7UIE - chains B and A; structure by X-ray diffraction, 3.23 A resolution.

[Chain B]
Name: Jle-G6
Source organism: Vicugna pacos
Amino-acid sequence (138 residues; each row starts with the number of its first residue; numbering starts at 0):
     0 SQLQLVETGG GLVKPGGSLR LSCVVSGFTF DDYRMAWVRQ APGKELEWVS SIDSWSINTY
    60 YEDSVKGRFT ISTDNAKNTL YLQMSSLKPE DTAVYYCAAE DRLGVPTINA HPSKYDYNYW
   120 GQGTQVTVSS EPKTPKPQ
Disordered / not traced: 0-2, 131-137
Disulfides: Cys-22/Cys-96
Reported in the primary citation:
  - mutagenesis - D100A/D115A: abolished binding to Botulinum neurotoxin E heavy chain (chain A)

[Chain A]
Name: Botulinum neurotoxin E heavy chain
Source organism: Clostridium botulinum
UniProt: A5H0J8 (A5H0J8_CLOBO); residues 846-1252 here correspond to UniProt positions 27-433 (UniProt number = residue number - 819)
Amino-acid sequence (423 residues; each row starts with the number of its first residue):
   830 HHHHHHGSLE VLFQGPRIKS SSVLNMRYKN DKYVDTSGYD SNININGDVY KYPTNKNQFG
   890 IYNDKLSEVN ISQNDYIIYD NKYKNFSISF WVRIPNYDNK IVNVNNEYTI INCMRDNNSG
   950 WKVSLNHNEI IWTLQDNAGI NQKLAFNYGN ANGISDYINK WIFVTITNDR LGDSKLYING
  1010 NLIDQKSILN LGNIHVSDNI LFKIVNCSYT RYIGIRYFNI FDKELDETEI QTLYSNEPNT
  1070 NILKDFWGNY LLYDKEYYLL NVLKPNNFID RRKDSTLSIN NIRSTILLAN RLYSGIKVKI
  1130 QRVNNSSTND NLVRKNDQVY INFVASKTHL FPLYADTATT NKEKTIKISS SGNRFNQVVV
  1190 MNSVGNNCTM NFKNNNGNNI GLLGFKADTV VASTWYYTHM RDHTNSNGCF WNFISEEHGW
  1250 QEK
Disordered / not traced: 830-846
Sequence notes: expression tag (830-845)

[How chain B and chain A interact]
Residue-residue contacts (36; chain B residue first):
  Glu-99(B) / Lys-1215(A)  salt bridge
  Asp-100(B) / Lys-1093(A)  salt bridge
  Asp-100(B) / Phe-1214(A)
  Arg-101(B) / Thr-1233(A)  hydrogen bond
  Arg-101(B) / Asn-1234(A)  hydrogen bond (backbone-side chain)
  Leu-102(B) / Leu-1092(A)
  Leu-102(B) / Lys-1093(A)
  Leu-102(B) / Phe-1214(A)
  Leu-102(B) / Thr-1233(A)
  Leu-102(B) / Asn-1234(A)
  Gly-103(B) / Phe-1214(A)
  Gly-103(B) / Asn-1234(A)  hydrogen bond (backbone-side chain)
  Val-104(B) / Phe-1214(A)  hydrogen bond (backbone-backbone)
  Val-104(B) / Lys-1215(A)  hydrogen bond (backbone-side chain)
  Val-104(B) / Ser-1222(A)
  Val-104(B) / Tyr-1225(A)
  Pro-105(B) / Trp-1224(A)
  Pro-105(B) / Asn-1234(A)
  Thr-106(B) / Glu-1172(A)  hydrogen bond
  Thr-106(B) / Lys-1215(A)  hydrogen bond (backbone-side chain)
  Ile-107(B) / Lys-1171(A)
  Asn-108(B) / Asn-1170(A)
  Asn-108(B) / Lys-1171(A)  hydrogen bond (side chain-backbone)
  Asn-108(B) / Glu-1172(A)  hydrogen bond
  Tyr-114(B) / Arg-1101(A)
  Tyr-114(B) / Asp-1103(A)  hydrogen bond
  Tyr-114(B) / Thr-1105(A)
  Tyr-114(B) / Lys-1215(A)
  Tyr-114(B) / Ala-1216(A)
  Tyr-114(B) / Thr-1218(A)
  Asp-115(B) / Asn-1170(A)  hydrogen bond
  Asp-115(B) / Glu-1172(A)
  Asp-115(B) / Lys-1215(A)
  Tyr-116(B) / Ala-1216(A)
  Asn-117(B) / Ala-1216(A)  hydrogen bond (side chain-backbone)
  Asn-117(B) / Asp-1217(A)  hydrogen bond
Other interface residues (no listed pair), chain B (16 interface residues in all): His-110, Ser-112
Other interface residues (no listed pair), chain A (20 interface residues in all): Thr-1169, His-1232
From the paper, about this interface:
  - epitope / paratope residues, chain B: Leu-102(B), Val-104(B)
  - hot spots on chain B (mutagenesis) - D100A/D115A: abolished binding to Botulinum neurotoxin E heavy chain (chain A)
  - epitope / paratope residues, chain A: Trp-1224(A), Tyr-1225(A)

[Summary]
16 residues of chain B face 20 of chain A across their interface, with 13 hydrogen bonds and 2 salt bridges.
Among the polar pairs are Glu-99(B)/Lys-1215(A), Asp-100(B)/Lys-1093(A) and Arg-101(B)/Thr-1233(A). The paper
reports that D100A/D115A of chain B abolish binding to Botulinum neurotoxin E heavy chain (chain A);
epitope/paratope residues Leu-102(B), Val-104(B) and Trp-1224(A) among others.
Chain B is Jle-G6 (Vicugna pacos) and chain A is Botulinum neurotoxin E heavy chain (Clostridium botulinum);
the structure, Crystal structure of HcE-JLE-G6, was determined by X-ray diffraction together with 7UIA and
7UIB from the same study.
